8RTL - chains B and C of the 8 polymer chains in the assembly; structure by X-ray diffraction, 1.89 A resolution.

== Chain B ==
Name: Arsenite oxidase subunit AioB
Source organism: Alcaligenes faecalis
Notes: EC 1.20.9.1; engineered mutation(s): C65F-C80G
UniProtKB: Q7SIF3 (AIOB_ALCFA); residues 1-133 here correspond to UniProt positions 43-175 (UniProt number = residue number + 42)
Sequence (134 residues; each row starts with the number of its first residue; numbering starts at 0):
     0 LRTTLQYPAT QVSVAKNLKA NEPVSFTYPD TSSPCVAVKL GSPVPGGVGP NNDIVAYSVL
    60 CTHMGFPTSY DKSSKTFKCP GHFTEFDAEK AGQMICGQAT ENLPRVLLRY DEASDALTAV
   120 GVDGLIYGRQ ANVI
Sequence notes: expression tag (0); conflict Phe65 (Cys107 in Q7SIF3), Gly80 (Cys122 in Q7SIF3)
Ion coordination: 2Fe-2S cluster Fe: Cys60, Cys78, His81
Small-molecule neighbours: 2Fe-2S cluster (FES): Cys60, His62, Met63, Gly64, Phe65, Cys78, Gly80, His81, Phe82, Thr83
UniProt features mapped onto this chain:
  - binding site ([2Fe-2S] cluster): Cys60, His62, Cys78, His81

== Chain C ==
Name: Arsenite oxidase subunit AioA
Source organism: Alcaligenes faecalis
Notes: EC 1.20.9.1
UniProtKB: Q7SIF4 (AIOA_ALCFA); residues 4-825 here correspond to UniProt positions 5-826 (UniProt number = residue number + 1)
Sequence (822 residues; each row starts with the number of its first residue):
     4 NDRITLPPAN AQRTNMTCHF CIVGCGYHVY KWPELQEGGR APEQNALGLD FRKQLPPLAV
    64 TLTPAMTNVV TEHNGRRYNI MVVPDKACVV NSGLSSTRGG KMASYMYTPT GDGKQRLKAP
   124 RLYAADQWVD TTWDHAMALY AGLIKKTLDK DGPQGVFFSC FDHGGAGGGF ENTWGTGKLM
   184 FSAIQTPMVR IHNRPAYNSE CHATREMGIG ELNNAYEDAQ LADVIWSIGN NPYESQTNYF
   244 LNHWLPNLQG ATTSKKKERF PNENFPQARI IFVDPRETPS VAIARHVAGN DRVLHLAIEP
   304 GTDTALFNGL FTYVVEQGWI DKPFIEAHTK GFDDAVKTNR LSLDECSNIT GVPVDMLKRA
   364 AEWSYKPKAS GQAPRTMHAY EKGIIWGNDN YVIQSALLDL VIATHNVGRR GTGCVRMGGH
   424 QEGYTRPPYP GDKKIYIDQE LIKGKGRIMT WWGCNNFQTS NNAQALREAI LQRSAIVKQA
   484 MQKARGATTE EMVDVIYEAT QNGGLFVTSI NLYPTKLAEA AHLMLPAAHP GEMNLTSMNG
   544 ERRIRLSEKF MDPPGTAMAD CLIAARIANA LRDMYQKDGK AEMAAQFEGF DWKTEEDAFN
   604 DGFRRAGQPG APAIDSQGGS TGHLVTYDRL RKSGNNGVQL PVVSWDESKG LVGTEMLYTE
   664 GKFDTDDGKA HFKPAPWNGL PATVQQQKDK YRFWLNNGRN NEVWQTAYHD QYNSLMQERY
   724 PMAYIEMNPD DCKQLDVTGG DIVEVYNDFG STFAMVYPVA EIKRGQTFML FGYVNGIQGD
   784 VTTDWTDRNI IPYYKGTWGD IRKVGSMEEF KRTVSFKSRR FA
Ion coordination: 3Fe-4S cluster Fe: Cys21, Cys24, Cys28; Na+ site 1: Asp129 (shared with 3 residues of chain A); Na+ site 2: Gln467, Ser754, Asp783 (shared with 1 residue of chain A)
Small-molecule neighbours:
  - molybdenum(iv) ion / oxygen atom: His195, Asn196, Glu203, Lys385, Arg419, Gly422, His423, Arg702
  - 3Fe-4S cluster (F3S): Cys21, Phe23, Cys24, Val26, Gly27, Cys28, Tyr30, Ser98, Ser99, Arg101, Gly102, Gln239, Thr240, Asn241
  - molybdopterin guanosine dinucleotide (MGD; 2-amino-5,6-dimercapto-7-methyl-3,7,8a,9-tetrahydro-8-oxa-1,3,9,10-tetraaza-anthracen-4-one guanosine dinucleotide), molecule 1: Cys24, Arg101, Gly232, Asn233, Asn234, Glu237, Ser238, Gln239, Val276, Asp277, Pro278, Arg279, Thr281, Ile301, Pro303, Gly304, Asp306, Glu384, Lys385, Gly386, Ile387, Gly421, Gly422, His423, Trp697, Asn699, Asn700, Gly701, Arg702, Asn703, Asn704, Val706, Trp707, Gln708, Phe771, Phe774, Tyr796, Lys798
  - molybdopterin guanosine dinucleotide (MGD), molecule 2: Ala169, Gly170, His195, Asn196, Lys385, Trp389, His423, Trp455, Gly456, Cys457, Asn458, Asn459, Thr462, Ile513, Asn514, Leu515, Tyr516, Thr518, Ala530, Ala531, His532, Asp563, Asn700, Arg702, Gln708, Thr709, Tyr711, Phe774, Gln781, Gly782, Thr785, Tyr797, Lys798
  - 1-ethoxy-2-(2-ethoxyethoxy)ethane (P4G): Thr100, Lys104, Glu705, Leu718, Met719, Glu721, Arg722
  - 2-(2-methoxyethoxy)ethanol (PG0): Asn4, Ile7, Leu65, Thr66, Pro67
UniProt features mapped onto this chain:
  - binding site ([3Fe-4S] cluster): Cys21, Cys24, Cys28
  - binding site (substrate): His195, Glu203, Arg419, His423
  - site: Ser99 (Involved in charge transfer)

== Interface between chain B and chain C ==
Contacting residue pairs (17; chain B residue first):
  Leu0(B) with Arg43(C)
  Arg1(B) with Glu40(C)
  Thr2(B) with Ile7(C); Thr8(C), hydrogen bond; Glu40(C), hydrogen bond
  Thr3(B) with Leu38(C); Gln39(C); Glu40(C), hydrogen bond
  Tyr6(B) with Leu38(C), hydrophobic
  Pro44(B) with His76(C); Asn77(C)
  Gly45(B) with Asn77(C); Arg79(C), hydrogen bond (backbone-side chain)
  Leu106(B) with Leu38(C), hydrophobic
  Gly120(B) with Leu38(C)
  Val121(B) with Leu38(C)
  Asp122(B) with Arg80(C)
Other interface residues (no listed pair), chain B (13 interface residues in all): Gly46, Val47
Other interface residues (no listed pair), chain C (13 interface residues in all): Arg6, Glu37, Gly78

== Summary ==
The chain B/chain C interface involves 13 residues from each chain, with 4 hydrogen bonds. Polar pairs include
Thr2(B)-Thr8(C), Thr2(B)-Glu40(C) and Thr3(B)-Glu40(C). Ligands of chain B: 2Fe-2S cluster. Chain C binds
molybdopterin guanosine dinucleotide, molybdenum(iv) ion / oxygen atom, 3Fe-4S cluster,
1-ethoxy-2-(2-ethoxyethoxy)ethane and 2-(2-methoxyethoxy)ethanol.
Chain B is Arsenite oxidase subunit AioB and chain C is Arsenite oxidase subunit AioA, both from Alcaligenes
faecalis; the structure, Af Aio C65F-C80G, was determined by X-ray diffraction.
